PDB entry 5M4N | X-ray diffraction, 2.60 A resolution | chain A

[Chain A]
Molecule: [Pyruvate dehydrogenase (acetyl-transferring)] kinase isozyme 2, mitochondrial
Organism: Homo sapiens
Notes: EC 2.7.11.2
UniProt: Q15119 (PDK2_HUMAN); the construct has insertions or renumbered stretches relative to UniProt, so the offset changes along the chain: -8 to 6 = UniProt 1-15; 8-399 = UniProt 16-407
Amino-acid sequence (408 residues; row label = number of the first residue in the row; numbers below 1 keep their minus sign (Met-8 is residue -8)):
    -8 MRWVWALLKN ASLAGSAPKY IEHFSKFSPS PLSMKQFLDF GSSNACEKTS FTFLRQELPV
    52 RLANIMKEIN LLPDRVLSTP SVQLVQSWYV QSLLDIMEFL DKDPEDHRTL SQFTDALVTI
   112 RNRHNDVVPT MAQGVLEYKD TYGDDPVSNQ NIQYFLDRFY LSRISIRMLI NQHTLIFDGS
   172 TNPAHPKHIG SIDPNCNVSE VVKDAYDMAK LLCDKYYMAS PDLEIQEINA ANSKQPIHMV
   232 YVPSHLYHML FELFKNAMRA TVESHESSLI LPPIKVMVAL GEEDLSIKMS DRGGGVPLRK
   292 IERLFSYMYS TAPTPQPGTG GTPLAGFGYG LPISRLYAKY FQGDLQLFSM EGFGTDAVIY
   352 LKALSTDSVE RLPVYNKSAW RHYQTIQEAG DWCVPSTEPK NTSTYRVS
Unresolved in the structure: -8 to 5, 33-35, 170-176, 305-319, 367-399
Construct notes: insertion (7)
Small-molecule neighbours:
  - 7FV ([2,4-bis(oxidanyl)phenyl]-[(2S)-2-methyl-6-(3-methylquinolin-2-yl)-3,4-dihydro-2H-quinolin-1-yl]methanone): Leu244, Asn247, Ala248, Arg250, Ala251, Asp282, Gly284, Gly286, Val287, Leu295, Leu322, Leu338, Ser340, Thr346, Ala348
  - TF3 (N-(2-aminoethyl)-2-{3-chloro-4-[(4-isopropylbenzyl)oxy]phenyl} acetamide): Leu63, Pro64, Arg66, Val67, Val73, Met122, Gly125, Val126, Tyr129, Val138, Ser139, Asn142, Ile143, Phe146, Leu147

[Summary]
Ligands of chain A: compound 7FV and compound TF3.
Chain A is [Pyruvate dehydrogenase (acetyl-transferring)] kinase isozyme 2, mitochondrial (Homo sapiens); the
structure, Application of Off-Rate Screening in the Identification of Novel Pan-Isoform Inhibitors of Pyruvate
Dehydrogenase Kinase, was determined by X-ray diffraction (same publication as 5M4K, 5M4M and 5M4P).
